2DS6 - chains A and B; structure by X-ray diffraction, 2.00 A resolution.

[Chain A (and B)]
Name: ATP-dependent Clp protease ATP-binding subunit clpX
Source organism: Escherichia coli
Notes: fragment: Zinc binding domain(ZBD); chain B of this document is another copy of the same molecule, construct and numbering; everything in this record applies to it too
Reference sequence: P0A6H1 (CLPX_ECOLI); residue numbers follow UniProt; this construct covers 1-51
Amino-acid sequence (51 residues; each row starts with the number of its first residue):
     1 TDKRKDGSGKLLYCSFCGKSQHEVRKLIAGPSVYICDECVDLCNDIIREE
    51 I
Disordered / not traced: 1-9 (chain B: 1-10)
Ion coordination: Zn2+: C14, C17, C36, C39

[Chain A / chain B interface]
Contacting residue pairs (40):
  S15(A) - P31(B)
  S15(A) - V33(B)
  F16(A) - F16(B)  hydrophobic
  F16(A) - I28(B)
  F16(A) - G30(B)
  F16(A) - P31(B)
  F16(A) - V33(B)  hydrophobic
  F16(A) - I35(B)  hydrophobic
  K26(A) - I46(B)
  K26(A) - I47(B)
  I28(A) - F16(B)
  I28(A) - C43(B)  hydrophobic
  I28(A) - I46(B)  hydrophobic
  I28(A) - I47(B)  hydrophobic
  G30(A) - F16(B)
  P31(A) - S15(B)
  P31(A) - F16(B)
  V33(A) - S15(B)
  V33(A) - F16(B)  hydrophobic
  V33(A) - V33(B)  hydrophobic
  Y34(A) - F16(B)
  I35(A) - F16(B)  hydrophobic
  I35(A) - I35(B)  hydrophobic
  I35(A) - C43(B)  hydrophobic
  D37(A) - I47(B)
  V40(A) - C43(B)  hydrophobic
  V40(A) - N44(B)
  V40(A) - I47(B)  hydrophobic
  C43(A) - I28(B)  hydrophobic
  C43(A) - I35(B)  hydrophobic
  C43(A) - V40(B)  hydrophobic
  N44(A) - V40(B)
  N44(A) - N44(B)  hydrogen bond
  N44(A) - R48(B)
  I46(A) - K26(B)
  I46(A) - I28(B)  hydrophobic
  I47(A) - D37(B)
  I47(A) - V40(B)  hydrophobic
  R48(A) - R48(B)
  E49(A) - K26(B)  salt bridge
Other interface residues (no listed pair), chain A (18 interface residues in all): A29
Other interface residues (no listed pair), chain B (17 interface residues in all): A29, Y34

[Overview]
The interface between chain A and chain B involves 18 residues on one side and 17 on the other; the contacts
include 1 hydrogen bond and 1 salt bridge. Among the polar pairs are E49(A)-K26(B) and N44(A)-N44(B).
Chain A and chain B are both ATP-dependent Clp protease ATP-binding subunit clpX (Escherichia coli); the
structure, Structure of the ZBD in the tetragonal crystal form, was determined by X-ray diffraction together
with 2DS7 and 2DS8 from the same study.
